Entry 8DWT (electron microscopy, 6.20 A resolution (low resolution: residue-level contacts below are approximate; hydrogen-bond / salt-bridge calls are withheld)); this record covers chains C and D of the 12 polymer chains in the assembly.

Chain C (and D):
Name: Speckle-type POZ protein
From: Homo sapiens
Notes: chain D of this document is another copy of the same molecule, construct and numbering; everything in this record applies to it too
UniProtKB: O43791 (SPOP_HUMAN); residues 2-374 here = UniProt positions 2-374
Amino-acid sequence (373 residues; numbered 2 to 374; the number before each row is that of its first residue):
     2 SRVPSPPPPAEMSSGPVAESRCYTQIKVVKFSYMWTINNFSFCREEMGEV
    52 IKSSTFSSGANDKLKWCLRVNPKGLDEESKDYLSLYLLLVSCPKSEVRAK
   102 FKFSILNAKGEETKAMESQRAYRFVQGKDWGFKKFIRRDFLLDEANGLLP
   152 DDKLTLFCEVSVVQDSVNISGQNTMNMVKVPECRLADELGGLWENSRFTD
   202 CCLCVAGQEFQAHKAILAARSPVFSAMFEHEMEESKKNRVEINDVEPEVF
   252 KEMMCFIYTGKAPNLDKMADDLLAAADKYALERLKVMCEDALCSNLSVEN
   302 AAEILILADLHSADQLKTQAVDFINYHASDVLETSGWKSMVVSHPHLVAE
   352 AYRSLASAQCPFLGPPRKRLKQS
Disordered / not traced: 2-15, 365-374 (chain D: 2-16, 364-374)
Differences from the reference sequence: engineered mutation Arg22 (Trp in O43791)
Reported in the primary citation:
  - disease-associated variants - R45L, R45W, E47K, E78K, S80R, Y327C, Y327F (citing earlier work)
  - mutagenesis - W22R, E78K: increased catalytic activity on BRD3
  - mutagenesis - W22R: decreased catalytic activity
  - mutagenesis - W131G: increased stability (proposed by the authors, not directly observed)
  - mutagenesis - W22R, E78K: increased stability
  - disease-associated variants - W22R, E78K: increased catalytic activity on BRD3
  - disease-associated variants - W22R, E78K: increased stability
  - disease-associated variants - W131G: decreased stability

How chain C and chain D interact:
Pairs across the interface (91):
  Pro17(C) - Gln120(D)
  Val18(C) - Tyr123(D)
  Val18(C) - Gly132(D)
  Ala19(C) - Tyr123(D)
  Ala19(C) - Trp131(D)
  Ala19(C) - Gly132(D)
  Glu20(C) - Asp77(D)
  Glu20(C) - Tyr87(D)
  Glu20(C) - Asp130(D)
  Glu20(C) - Trp131(D)
  Glu20(C) - Lys134(D)
  Ser21(C) - Lys129(D)
  Ser21(C) - Asp130(D)
  Arg22(C) - Leu76(D)
  Arg22(C) - Asp77(D)
  Cys23(C) - Asp130(D)
  Thr25(C) - Lys129(D)
  Tyr87(C) - Ala19(D)
  Tyr87(C) - Glu20(D)
  Ser96(C) - Ser96(D)
  Glu97(C) - Ser96(D)
  Glu97(C) - Arg99(D)
  Glu97(C) - Gln165(D)
  Arg99(C) - Glu97(D)
  Arg99(C) - Arg124(D)
  Tyr123(C) - Pro17(D)
  Arg124(C) - Arg99(D)
  Arg124(C) - Asp166(D)
  Val126(C) - Asp166(D)
  Val126(C) - Val168(D)
  Gln127(C) - Val168(D)
  Lys129(C) - Ser21(D)
  Asp130(C) - Glu20(D)
  Asp130(C) - Ser21(D)
  Trp131(C) - Ala19(D)
  Gly132(C) - Ala19(D)
  Phe133(C) - Pro17(D)
  Lys134(C) - Val18(D)
  Lys134(C) - Glu20(D)
  Gln165(C) - Glu97(D)
  Asp166(C) - Glu97(D)
  Asp166(C) - Arg124(D)
  Asp166(C) - Val126(D)
  Ser167(C) - Val126(D)
  Val168(C) - Gln127(D)
  Asn174(C) - Tyr327(D)
  Asn177(C) - Gln320(D)
  Met178(C) - Cys294(D)
  Met178(C) - Gln320(D)
  Val179(C) - Asp291(D)
  Val179(C) - Cys294(D)
  Val179(C) - Gln316(D)
  Val179(C) - Gln320(D)
  Lys180(C) - Val287(D)
  Lys180(C) - Gln316(D)
  Val181(C) - Val287(D)
  Val181(C) - Asp291(D)
  Pro182(C) - Glu283(D)
  Pro182(C) - Arg284(D)
  Glu183(C) - Arg284(D)
  Cys184(C) - Arg284(D)
  Arg185(C) - Glu283(D)
  Leu186(C) - Arg221(D)
  Leu186(C) - Thr260(D)
  Leu186(C) - Gly261(D)
  Glu189(C) - Arg221(D)
  Leu190(C) - Leu186(D)
  Phe199(C) - Ala219(D)
  Phe199(C) - Glu234(D)
  Lys215(C) - Phe199(D)
  Lys215(C) - Asp201(D)
  Ala216(C) - Leu193(D)
  Ala216(C) - His214(D)
  Ala219(C) - Arg198(D)
  Ala220(C) - Glu189(D)
  Ala220(C) - Leu193(D)
  Arg221(C) - Glu189(D)
  Ser226(C) - Arg198(D)
  Arg284(C) - Val181(D)
  Arg284(C) - Pro182(D)
  Arg284(C) - Glu183(D)
  Arg284(C) - Cys184(D)
  Arg284(C) - Arg185(D)
  Val287(C) - Lys180(D)
  Asp291(C) - Val179(D)
  Cys294(C) - Asn177(D)
  Gln316(C) - Met178(D)
  Gln316(C) - Val179(D)
  Gln316(C) - Lys180(D)
  Gln320(C) - Met176(D)
  Gln320(C) - Asn177(D)
Other interface residues (no listed pair), chain C (60 interface residues in all): Asp63, Arg70, Lys95, Leu193, Arg198, Gly261, Met288, Glu290
Other interface residues (no listed pair), chain D (67 interface residues in all): Cys23, Asn62, Lys95, Gly128, Phe133, Val164, Gln173, Ala220, Ser222, Glu230, Tyr259, Glu290, Asp323

Overview:
The interface between chain C and chain D involves 60 residues on one side and 67 on the other. From the
paper: W131G, W22R and E78K of chain C increase stability; W22R and E78K of chain C increase catalytic
activity on BRD3.
Chain C and chain D are both Speckle-type POZ protein (Homo sapiens); the structure, SPOP W22R Form 2, was
determined by electron microscopy, deposited together with 8DWS, 8DWU and 8DWV.
